4W9H - chains A and B of the 3 polymer chains in the assembly; structure by X-ray diffraction, 2.10 A resolution.

Chain A:
Molecule: Transcription elongation factor B polypeptide 2
Organism: Homo sapiens
UniProtKB: Q15370 (ELOB_HUMAN); residue numbers follow UniProt; this construct covers 1-104
Sequence (104 residues; each row starts with the number of its first residue):
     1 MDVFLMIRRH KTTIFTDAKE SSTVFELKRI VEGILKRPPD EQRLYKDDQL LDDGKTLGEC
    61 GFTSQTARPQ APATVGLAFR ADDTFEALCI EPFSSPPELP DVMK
Unresolved in the structure: 104
Modified positions: Cys60 (S-(dimethylarsenic)cysteine; CAS); Cys89 (S-(dimethylarsenic)cysteine; CAS)
Curated features (UniProtKB/Swiss-Prot):
  - modified residue: Met1 (N-acetylmethionine), Thr84 (Phosphothreonine)

Chain B:
Molecule: Transcription elongation factor B polypeptide 1
Organism: Homo sapiens
UniProtKB: Q15369 (ELOC_HUMAN); numbering as in UniProt (aligned over 17-112)
Sequence (97 residues; numbered 16 to 112; the number before each row is that of its first residue):
    16 MMYVKLISSD GHEFIVKREH ALTSGTIKAM LSGPGQFAEN ETNEVNFREI PSHVLSKVCM
    76 YFTYKVRYTN SSTEIPEFPI APEIALELLM AANFLDC
Unresolved in the structure: 16, 48-57
Modified positions: Cys112 (S-(dimethylarsenic)cysteine; CAS)
Construct notes: initiating methionine (16)

How chain A and chain B interact:
Contacting residue pairs (54; chain A residue first):
  Phe4(A) - Thr78(B)
  Met6(A) - Met75(B)  hydrophobic
  Arg8(A) - His27(B)
  Lys11(A) - Asp25(B)  hydrogen bond (side chain-backbone)
  Lys11(A) - Gly26(B)
  Lys11(A) - His27(B)
  Lys11(A) - Glu28(B)  hydrogen bond (backbone-backbone)
  Thr12(A) - Glu28(B)
  Thr12(A) - Ile30(B)
  Thr13(A) - Glu28(B)  hydrogen bond (backbone-backbone)
  Thr13(A) - Phe29(B)
  Thr13(A) - Ile30(B)  hydrogen bond (backbone-backbone)
  Ile14(A) - Ile30(B)
  Phe15(A) - Tyr18(B)
  Phe15(A) - Phe29(B)  hydrophobic
  Phe15(A) - Ile30(B)  hydrogen bond (backbone-backbone)
  Phe15(A) - Val31(B)  hydrophobic
  Phe15(A) - Ser71(B)
  Phe15(A) - Cys74(B)  hydrophobic
  Phe15(A) - Met75(B)  hydrophobic
  Thr16(A) - Tyr18(B)  hydrogen bond
  Asp17(A) - Lys32(B)  salt bridge
  Ile34(A) - Tyr18(B)
  Ile34(A) - Ile30(B)  hydrophobic
  Leu35(A) - Ile30(B)  hydrophobic
  Pro69(A) - Met75(B)
  Pro69(A) - Thr78(B)
  Pro69(A) - Tyr79(B)  hydrophobic
  Pro69(A) - Arg82(B)
  Pro69(A) - Tyr83(B)  hydrophobic
  Gln70(A) - Met75(B)
  Gln70(A) - Tyr79(B)
  Gln70(A) - Pro91(B)
  Gln70(A) - Phe93(B)
  Gln70(A) - Pro94(B)
  Pro72(A) - Met75(B)
  Glu91(A) - His27(B)
  Pro92(A) - His27(B)  hydrogen bond (backbone-side chain)
  Phe93(A) - His27(B)
  Phe93(A) - Phe29(B)  hydrophobic
  Phe93(A) - Ser67(B)
  Phe93(A) - Ser71(B)
  Ser94(A) - Asp25(B)
  Ser94(A) - Pro66(B)
  Ser94(A) - Ser67(B)  hydrogen bond (backbone-side chain)
  Ser94(A) - His68(B)  hydrogen bond
  Ser95(A) - His68(B)
  Pro96(A) - His68(B)
  Pro96(A) - Glu98(B)
  Pro97(A) - Glu102(B)
  Leu99(A) - Pro97(B)
  Leu99(A) - Glu98(B)
  Met103(A) - Pro97(B)
  Met103(A) - Leu101(B)  hydrophobic
Other interface residues (no listed pair), chain A (25 interface residues in all): His10
Other interface residues (no listed pair), chain B (28 interface residues in all): Lys72, Ile99

Summary:
The interface between chain A and chain B involves 25 residues on one side and 28 on the other; the contacts
include 9 hydrogen bonds and 1 salt bridge. Among the polar pairs are Asp17(A)-Lys32(B), Lys11(A)-Asp25(B) and
Thr16(A)-Tyr18(B).
Here chain A is Transcription elongation factor B polypeptide 2 and chain B is Transcription elongation factor
B polypeptide 1, both from Homo sapiens. Entry 4W9H (pVHL:EloB:EloC in complex with
(2S,4R)-1-((S)-2-acetamido-3,3-dimethylbutanoyl)-4-hydroxy-N-(4-(4-methylthiazol-5-yl)benzyl)pyrrolidine-2-carboxamide
(ligand 7)) was determined by X-ray diffraction, deposited together with 4W9C, 4W9D, 4W9E, 4W9F, 4W9G, 4W9I
and 3 further entries.
